1ROA - chain A; structure by X-ray diffraction, 1.80 A resolution.

[Chain A]
Protein: Cystatin D
From: Homo sapiens
Reference sequence: P28325 (CYTD_HUMAN); residues 1-122 here correspond to UniProt positions 21-142 (UniProt number = residue number + 20)
Sequence (122 residues; each row starts with the number of its first residue):
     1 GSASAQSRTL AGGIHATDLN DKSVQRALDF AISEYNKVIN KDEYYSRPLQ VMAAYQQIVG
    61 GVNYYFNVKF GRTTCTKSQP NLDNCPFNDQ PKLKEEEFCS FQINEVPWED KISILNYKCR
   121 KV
Not modelled in the structure: 1-11
Disulfide bonds: Cys75-Cys85, Cys99-Cys119
Construct notes: engineered mutation Arg26 (Cys46 in P28325)

[Overview]
Chain A is Cystatin D (Homo sapiens); the structure, Structure of human cystatin D, was determined by X-ray
diffraction together with 1RN7 from the same study.
